Entry 8QQF (X-ray diffraction, 2.19 A resolution); this record covers chains A and B.

== Chain A ==
Protein: TBC1 domain family member 23
Source organism: Homo sapiens
UniProt: Q9NUY8 (TBC23_HUMAN); residues 559-677 here correspond to UniProt positions 574-692 (UniProt number = residue number + 15)
Sequence (122 residues; numbered 556 to 677; the number before each row is that of its first residue):
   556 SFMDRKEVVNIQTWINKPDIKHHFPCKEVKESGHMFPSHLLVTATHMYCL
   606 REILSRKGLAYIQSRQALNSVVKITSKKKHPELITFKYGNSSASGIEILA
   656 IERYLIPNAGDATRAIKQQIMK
Not modelled in the structure: 677
Sequence notes: expression tag (556-558); conflict I575 (Val590 in Q9NUY8), L609 (Val624 in Q9NUY8), R669 (Lys684 in Q9NUY8)
What the authors report for this chain:
  - mutagenesis - I629S, I639S: decreased stability

== Chain B ==
Protein: Syntaxin-16
UniProt: O14662 (STX16_HUMAN); residues 255-267 here correspond to UniProt positions 209-221 (UniProt number = residue number - 46)
Sequence (13 residues; row label = number of the first residue in the row):
   255 DDNTLYHRGFTED
Not modelled in the structure: 267

== Chain A / chain B interface ==
Contacting residue pairs - 32 pairs, chain A then chain B:
  L623(A) with R262(B), hydrogen bond (backbone-side chain)
  N624(A) with R262(B)
  V626(A) with Y260(B); R262(B), hydrogen bond (backbone-side chain)
  V627(A) with Y260(B); H261(B); R262(B), hydrogen bond (backbone-backbone)
  K628(A) with T258(B); Y260(B)
  I629(A) with T258(B); L259(B), hydrogen bond (backbone-backbone); Y260(B), hydrogen bond (backbone-backbone)
  T630(A) with D256(B), hydrogen bond; N257(B)
  S631(A) with D256(B); N257(B), hydrogen bond (backbone-backbone); L259(B)
  K632(A) with D255(B); D256(B)
  K633(A) with D255(B), salt bridge; D256(B), hydrogen bond (side chain-backbone); N257(B)
  S646(A) with H261(B); R262(B), hydrogen bond (side chain-backbone)
  I651(A) with H261(B)
  T668(A) with L259(B)
  K672(A) with L259(B), hydrogen bond (side chain-backbone); Y260(B)
  I675(A) with Y260(B); R262(B)
  M676(A) with Y260(B), hydrophobic; E266(B)
Other interface residues (no listed pair), chain A (19 interface residues in all): S625, S647, A648
Other interface residues (no listed pair), chain B (11 interface residues in all): F264, T265
From the paper, about this interface:
  - interface residues, chain A: I629(A), K633(A)
  - hot spots on chain A (mutagenesis) - K632A/K633A/K634A: abolished binding to Syntaxin-16 (chain B)

== Overview ==
Chain A and chain B form an interface of 19 and 11 residues respectively; the contacts include 10 hydrogen
bonds and 1 salt bridge. Among the polar pairs are K633(A)-D255(B), L623(A)-R262(B) and V626(A)-R262(B). The
paper reports that I629S and I639S of chain A reduce stability; interface residues I629(A) and K633(A).
Here chain A is TBC1 domain family member 23 (Homo sapiens) and chain B is Syntaxin-16. Entry 8QQF (TBC1D23 PH
domain complexed with STX16 TLY motif) was determined by X-ray diffraction.
